Entry 1C5O (X-ray diffraction, 1.90 A resolution); this record covers chains H and I of the 3 polymer chains in the assembly.

# Chain H
Protein: Thrombin heavy chain
From: Homo sapiens
Notes: EC 3.4.21.5; fragment: heavy chain
Reference sequence: P00734 (THRB_HUMAN); the construct lacks a stretch of the UniProt sequence and is renumbered around it, so the offset changes along the chain: 16-36 = UniProt 364-384; 37-60 = UniProt 386-409; 61-77 = UniProt 419-435; 78-97 = UniProt 437-456; 7 more segments
Amino-acid sequence (259 residues; row label = number of the first residue in the row; note: 3 numbers in that range are skipped by the numbering (no residue carries them; nothing is unmodelled there); a row labelled like 60A-60I holds insertion residues (60A, then the next letters in order)):
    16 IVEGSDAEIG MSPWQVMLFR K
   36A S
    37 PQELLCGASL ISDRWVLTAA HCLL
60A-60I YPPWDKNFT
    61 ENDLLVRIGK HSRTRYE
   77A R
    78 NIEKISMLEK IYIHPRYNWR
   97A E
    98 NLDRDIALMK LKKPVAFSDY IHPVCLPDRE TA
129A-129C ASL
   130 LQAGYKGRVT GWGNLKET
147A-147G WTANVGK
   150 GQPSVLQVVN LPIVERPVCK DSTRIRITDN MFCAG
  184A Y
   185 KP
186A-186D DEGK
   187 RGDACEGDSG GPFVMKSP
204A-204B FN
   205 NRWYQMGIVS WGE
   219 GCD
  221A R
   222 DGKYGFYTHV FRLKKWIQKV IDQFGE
Disordered / not traced: 147A-147G
UniProt features mapped onto this chain:
  - region: Ala183 to Val200 (High affinity receptor-binding region which is also known as the TP508 peptide)
  - active site (Charge relay system): His57, Asp102, Ser195
  - glycosylation: Asn60G (N-linked (GlcNAc...) (complex) asparagine)
Disulfides: Cys42-Cys58, Cys168-Cys182, Cys191-Cys220
Bound ions: Na+: Arg221A, Lys224
Residues lining bound ligands: benzamidine (BEN): Asp189, Ala190, Cys191, Glu192, Ser195, Val213, Ser214, Trp215, Gly216, Gly219, Cys220, Gly226
Reported in the primary citation:
  - binding site for benzamidine: Asp189
  - conformationally variable residues: Glu192

# Chain I
Protein: Hirudin
From: Hirudo medicinalis
Reference sequence: P28504 (HIR2_HIRME); residue numbers follow UniProt; this construct covers 55-65
Amino-acid sequence (11 residues; numbered 55 to 65; the number before each row is that of its first residue):
    55 DFEEIPEEYL Q
Modified / non-standard residues: Tyr63 (o-sulfo-l-tyrosine; TYS)
UniProt features mapped onto this chain:
  - region: Asp55 to Gln65 (Interaction with fibrinogen-binding exosite of thrombin)
  - modified residue: Tyr63 (Sulfotyrosine)

# Chain H / chain I interface
Residue-residue contacts - 25 pairs, chain H then chain I:
  Phe34(H) - Phe56(I)  hydrophobic
  Lys36(H) - Leu64(I)
  Gln38(H) - Phe56(I)
  Gln38(H) - Leu64(I)
  Leu40(H) - Phe56(I)  hydrophobic
  Leu65(H) - Ile59(I)  hydrophobic
  Leu65(H) - Tyr63(I)
  Arg67(H) - Ile59(I)
  Arg73(H) - Asp55(I)  salt bridge
  Arg73(H) - Phe56(I)
  Thr74(H) - Asp55(I)
  Thr74(H) - Phe56(I)
  Thr74(H) - Glu57(I)  hydrogen bond (backbone-backbone)
  Arg75(H) - Asp55(I)  hydrogen bond (side chain-backbone)
  Arg75(H) - Phe56(I)
  Arg75(H) - Glu57(I)
  Tyr76(H) - Glu57(I)
  Tyr76(H) - Glu58(I)
  Tyr76(H) - Pro60(I)
  Tyr76(H) - Tyr63(I)
  Glu80(H) - Tyr63(I)
  Lys81(H) - Tyr63(I)
  Ile82(H) - Tyr63(I)
  Met84(H) - Tyr63(I)
  Met84(H) - Leu64(I)
Interface residues without a listed pair, chain H (16 interface residues in all): Glu39, Gln151

# Overview
16 residues of chain H face 8 of chain I across their interface, with 2 hydrogen bonds and 1 salt bridge.
Polar contacts include Arg73(H)-Asp55(I), Arg75(H)-Asp55(I) and Thr74(H)-Glu57(I). Bound to chain H:
benzamidine. UniProt lists 3 active-site residues on chain H. The paper reports a binding site for benzamidine
at Asp189(H); conformational variability at Glu192(H).
Here chain H is Thrombin heavy chain (Homo sapiens) and chain I is Hirudin (Hirudo medicinalis). Entry 1C5O
(Structural basis for selectivity of a small molecule, S1-binding, sub-micromolar inhibitor of urokinase type
plasminogen activator) was determined by X-ray diffraction, deposited together with 1C5L, 1C5N, 1C5W, 1C5X,
1C5Y and 1C5Z.
